9CJF - chains C and E of the 5 polymer chains in the assembly; structure by electron microscopy, 2.33 A resolution.

[Chain C]
Name: Nitrogenase molybdenum-iron protein alpha chain
Organism: Azotobacter vinelandii
Notes: EC 1.18.6.1
Reference sequence: P07328 (NIFD_AZOVI); residue numbers follow UniProt; this construct covers 1-492
Amino-acid sequence (492 residues; numbered 1 to 492; the number before each row is that of its first residue):
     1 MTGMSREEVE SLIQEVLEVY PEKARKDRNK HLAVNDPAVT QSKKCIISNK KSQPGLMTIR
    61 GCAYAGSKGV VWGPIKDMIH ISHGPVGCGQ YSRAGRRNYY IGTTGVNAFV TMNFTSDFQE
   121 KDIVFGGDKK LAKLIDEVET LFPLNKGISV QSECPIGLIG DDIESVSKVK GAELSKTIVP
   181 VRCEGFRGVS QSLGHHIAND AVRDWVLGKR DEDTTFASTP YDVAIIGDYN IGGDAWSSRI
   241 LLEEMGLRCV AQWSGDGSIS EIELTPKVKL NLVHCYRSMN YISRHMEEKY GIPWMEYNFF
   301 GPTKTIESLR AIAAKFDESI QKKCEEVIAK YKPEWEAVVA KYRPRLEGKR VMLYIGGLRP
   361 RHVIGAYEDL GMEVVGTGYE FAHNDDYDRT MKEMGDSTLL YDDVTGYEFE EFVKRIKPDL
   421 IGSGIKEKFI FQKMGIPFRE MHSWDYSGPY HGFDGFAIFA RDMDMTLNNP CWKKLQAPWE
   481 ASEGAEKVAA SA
Disordered / not traced: 1-48, 354-361, 376-416, 423-426, 440-442, 481-492
Bound ions: fe(8)-S(7) cluster Fe: C62, C88, C154 (shared with 3 residues of chain D); Fe ion near C275 (its only coordinating residue here)
Ligand contacts:
  - fe(8)-S(7) cluster (CLF): C62, Y64, P85, G87, C88, Y91, E153, C154, G185, F186
  - ICS (iron-sulfur-molybdenum cluster with interstitial carbon): V70, R96, Q191, H195, Y229, I231, C275, R277, S278, S443
Swiss-Prot annotation at these positions:
  - binding site ([8Fe-7S] cluster): C62, C88, C154
  - binding site ([7Fe-Mo-9S-C-homocitryl] cluster): C275, H442
  - mutagenesis: H195 (H195Q: No nitrogenase activity)

[Chain E]
Name: Nitrogenase associated factor T
Organism: Azotobacter vinelandii
Reference sequence: C1DH13 (C1DH13_AZOVD); numbering as in UniProt (aligned over 1-135)
Amino-acid sequence (135 residues; numbered 1 to 135; the number before each row is that of its first residue):
     1 MSWRILLCHK HPVSARLRFL IPTGGGVVLP QTLPRLAVIA EDQEAPVQCH PASALRALQE
    61 TMALGWQLEL IGEFRLNMEV PGQIMPIYLA ALAGHELPPP PEGTRWIELT QSIGMPWLDR
   121 ELLRRVYEEL IGFGC
Disordered / not traced: 1-4, 35-65, 133-135

[Chain C / chain E interface]
Residue-residue contacts (33; chain C residue first):
  N49(C) with K10(E), hydrogen bond (backbone-side chain); P12(E), hydrogen bond (side chain-backbone); A15(E)
  K50(C) with E129(E); L130(E); I131(E); G132(E)
  K51(C) with Y127(E); I131(E), hydrogen bond (backbone-backbone); G132(E)
  F186(C) with T110(E)
  R187(C) with T110(E), hydrogen bond
  V189(C) with I131(E), hydrophobic
  S192(C) with V13(E); S14(E)
  L193(C) with S14(E); R16(E)
  H196(C) with H11(E); S14(E), hydrogen bond; R16(E), hydrogen bond; R18(E)
  I197(C) with R16(E)
  D200(C) with R16(E), salt bridge
  Y276(C) with H95(E)
  R277(C) with V13(E)
  N280(C) with H11(E); V13(E)
  Y281(C) with H11(E); V13(E); S14(E)
  R284(C) with H95(E); E96(E)
  E288(C) with E96(E)
Also at the interface, not in a pair above, chain C (18 interface residues in all): H285
Also at the interface, not in a pair above, chain E (17 interface residues in all): E128

[Summary]
Chain C and chain E form an interface of 18 and 17 residues respectively, with 6 hydrogen bonds and 1 salt
bridge. Polar contacts include D200(C)-R16(E), N49(C)-K10(E) and N49(C)-P12(E). Chain C binds compound ICS and
fe(8)-S(7) cluster.
Chain C is Nitrogenase molybdenum-iron protein alpha chain and chain E is Nitrogenase associated factor T,
both from Azotobacter vinelandii; the structure, CryoEM structure of alkaline-inactivated nitrogenase
MoFe-protein in complex with NafT, was determined by electron microscopy, deposited together with 9CJB, 9CJC,
9CJD and 9CJE.
